PDB entry 2G34 | X-ray diffraction, 5.05 A resolution (low resolution: residue-level contacts below are approximate; hydrogen-bond / salt-bridge calls are withheld) | chains C and B of the 4 polymer chains in the assembly

[Chain C (and B)]
Molecule: Core antigen
From: Hepatitis B virus subtype
Notes: fragment: Assembly domain residues 1 to 149; chain B of this document is another copy of the same molecule, construct and numbering; everything in this record applies to it too
Reference sequence: P03147 (CORA_HBVAY); numbering as in UniProt (aligned over 1-149)
Amino-acid sequence (150 residues; row label = number of the first residue in the row):
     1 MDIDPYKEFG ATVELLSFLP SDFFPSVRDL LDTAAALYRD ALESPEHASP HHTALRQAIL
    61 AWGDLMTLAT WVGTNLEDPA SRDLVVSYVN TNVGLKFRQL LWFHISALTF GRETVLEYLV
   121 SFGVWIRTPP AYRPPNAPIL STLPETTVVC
Not modelled in the structure: 148-150
Construct notes: engineered mutation Ala-48 (Cys in P03147), Ala-61 (Cys in P03147), Ala-107 (Cys in P03147); insertion (150)
Curated features (UniProtKB/Swiss-Prot):
  - mutagenesis: Phe-97 (F97L: Enhances capsid assembly)

[Interface between chain C and chain B]
Pairs across the interface - 15 pairs, chain C then chain B:
  Glu-14(C) with Arg-39(B)
  Phe-18(C) with Thr-33(B)
  Val-120(C) with Leu-37(B)
  Arg-127(C) with Pro-25(B); Asp-29(B); Asp-32(B); Thr-33(B)
  Thr-128(C) with Pro-25(B)
  Pro-129(C) with Asp-22(B); Phe-23(B); Pro-25(B)
  Tyr-132(C) with Asp-22(B); Ile-139(B)
  Arg-133(C) with Ile-139(B)
  Pro-134(C) with Ile-139(B)
Other interface residues (no listed pair), chain C (12 interface residues in all): Ser-121, Ala-131, Thr-146
Other interface residues (no listed pair), chain B (12 interface residues in all): Phe-24, Pro-135, Thr-142

[In short]
The chain C/chain B interface involves 12 residues from each chain. Curated annotation (UniProt) lists one
mutagenesis site on chain C.
Both chains are Core antigen (Hepatitis B virus subtype). Entry 2G34 (Human hepatitis B virus T=4 capsid
strain adyw complexed with assembly effector HAP1) was determined by X-ray diffraction (same publication as
2G33).
